Entry 8SEA (electron microscopy, 3.40 A resolution); this record covers chains A and D of the 4 polymer chains in the assembly.

== Chain A ==
Protein: Ubiquitin-like modifier-activating enzyme 7
From: Homo sapiens
UniProt: P41226 (UBA7_HUMAN); residues 1-1012 here = UniProt positions 1-1012
Chain sequence (1012 residues; row label = number of the first residue in the row):
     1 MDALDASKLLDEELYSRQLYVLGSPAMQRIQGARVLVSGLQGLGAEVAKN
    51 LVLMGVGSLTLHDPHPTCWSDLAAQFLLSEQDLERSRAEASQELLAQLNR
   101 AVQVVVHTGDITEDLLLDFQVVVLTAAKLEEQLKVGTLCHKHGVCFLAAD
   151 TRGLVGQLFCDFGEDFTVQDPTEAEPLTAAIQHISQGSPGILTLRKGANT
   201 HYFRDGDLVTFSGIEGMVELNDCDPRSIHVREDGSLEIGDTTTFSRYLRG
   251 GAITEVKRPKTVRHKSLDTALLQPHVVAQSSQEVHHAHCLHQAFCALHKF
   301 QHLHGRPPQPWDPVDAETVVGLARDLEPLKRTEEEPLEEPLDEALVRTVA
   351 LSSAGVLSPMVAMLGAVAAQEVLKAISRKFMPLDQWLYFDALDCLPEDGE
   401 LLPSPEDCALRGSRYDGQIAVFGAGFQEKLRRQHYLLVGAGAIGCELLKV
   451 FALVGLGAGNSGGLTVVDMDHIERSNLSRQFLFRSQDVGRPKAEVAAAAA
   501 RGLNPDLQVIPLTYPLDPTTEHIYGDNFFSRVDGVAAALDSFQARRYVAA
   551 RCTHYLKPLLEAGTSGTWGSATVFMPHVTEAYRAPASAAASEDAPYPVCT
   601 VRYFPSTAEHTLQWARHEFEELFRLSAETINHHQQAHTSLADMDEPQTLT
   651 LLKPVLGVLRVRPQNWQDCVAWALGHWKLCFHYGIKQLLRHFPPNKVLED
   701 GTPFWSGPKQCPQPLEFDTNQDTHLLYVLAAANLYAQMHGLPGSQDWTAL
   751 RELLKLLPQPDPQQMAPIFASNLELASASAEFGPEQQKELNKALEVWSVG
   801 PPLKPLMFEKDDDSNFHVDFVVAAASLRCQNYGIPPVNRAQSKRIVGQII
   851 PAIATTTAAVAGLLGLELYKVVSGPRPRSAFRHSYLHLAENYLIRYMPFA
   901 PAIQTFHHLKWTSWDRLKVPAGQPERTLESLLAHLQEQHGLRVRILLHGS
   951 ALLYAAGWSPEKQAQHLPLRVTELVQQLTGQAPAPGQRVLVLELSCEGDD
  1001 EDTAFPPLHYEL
Unresolved in the structure: 1-20
Swiss-Prot annotation at these positions:
  - active site: Cys599 (Glycyl thioester intermediate)
  - modified residue: Ser266 (Phosphoserine)
  - natural variant: Glu397 to Leu1012 (deletion: Found in a small consanguineous family with learning disability; uncertain significance)
Ligand contacts: adenosine monophosphate (AMP): Val438, Gly439, Ala440, Gly441, Ala442, Ile443, Val467, Asp468, Met469, Asp470, Asn476, Lys492, Pro515, Leu516, Ala538, Leu539, Asp540, Ala544
From the paper describing this entry:
  - catalytic residues: Cys599 (citing earlier work)
  - catalytic residues: Arg479 (by similarity / conservation)
  - mutagenesis - D468R: decreased catalytic activity on ISG15
  - specificity-determining residues: Ile894, Tyr896, Phe899 (by similarity / conservation)
  - mutagenesis - R602D, H691D, D999R/E1001K: decreased catalytic activity with Ubiquitin/ISG15-conjugating enzyme E2 L6
  - specificity-determining residues: Ser995, Asp999 (proposed by the authors, not directly observed)
  - mutagenesis - K492A: decreased catalytic activity with Ubiquitin-like protein ISG15 (chain D)

== Chain D ==
Protein: Ubiquitin-like protein ISG15
From: Homo sapiens
UniProt: P05161 (ISG15_HUMAN); residues 1-157 here = UniProt positions 1-157
Chain sequence (157 residues; row label = number of the first residue in the row):
     1 MGWDLTVKMLAGNEFQVSLSSSMSVSELKAQITQKIGVHAFQQRLAVHPS
    51 GVALQDRVPLASQGLGPGSTVLLVVDKSDEPLSILVRNNKGRSSTYEVRL
   101 TQTVAHLKQQVSGLEGVQDDLFWLTFEGKPLEDQLPLGEYGLKPLSTVFM
   151 NLRLRGG
Unresolved in the structure: 1-81
Differences from the reference sequence: engineered mutation Ser78 (Cys in P05161)
Swiss-Prot annotation at these positions:
  - region: Arg153 to Gly157 (Involved in the ligation of specific target proteins)
  - motif: Leu152 to Gly157 (LRLRGG)
  - site: Arg153 (Interacts with activating enzyme)
  - cross-link: Gly157 (Glycyl lysine isopeptide (Gly-Lys) (interchain with K-? in acceptor proteins))
  - mutagenesis: Arg44 (R44A: Does not affect ISG15 signaling, interaction with ITGAL or activation of SRC family tyrosine kinases), Ser83 (S83A: Does not affect ISG15 signaling, interaction with ITGAL or activation of SRC family tyrosine kinases), Tyr96 (Y96L: Reduces ISG15 signaling. Strongly reduces ISG15 signaling and abolishes interaction with ITGAL and activation of SRC family tyrosine kinases; when associated with D-102), Arg99 (R99A: Strongly reduces ISG15 signaling and abolishes interaction with ITGAL), Thr101 (T101A: Strongly reduces ISG15 signaling and abolishes interaction with ITGAL and activation of SRC family tyrosine kinases), Gln102 (Q102D: Reduces ISG15 signaling. Strongly reduces ISG15 signaling and abolishes interaction with ITGAL and activation of SRC family tyrosine kinases; when associated with L-96), Thr103 (T103A: Strongly reduces ISG15 signaling and abolishes interaction with ITGAL)
From the paper describing this entry:
  - mutagenesis - N89A, N89A/T125A/N151A, R92E, Q118A/D120K/R153D, T125A, N151A: decreased catalytic activity with Ubiquitin-like modifier-activating enzyme 7 (chain A)
  - specificity-determining residues: Trp123, Pro130 (by similarity / conservation)

== Chain A / chain D interface ==
Pairs across the interface - 21 pairs, chain A then chain D:
  Tyr514(A) - Glu127(D)
  Tyr514(A) - Lys143(D)
  Pro515(A) - Glu127(D)
  Thr519(A) - Arg87(D)
  Thr519(A) - Thr147(D)
  Thr520(A) - Glu127(D)
  His522(A) - Lys143(D)
  His522(A) - Leu145(D)  hydrogen bond (side chain-backbone)
  His522(A) - Thr147(D)
  Ile523(A) - Lys143(D)
  Tyr596(A) - Arg155(D)  hydrogen bond (backbone-side chain)
  Pro597(A) - Arg155(D)
  Val598(A) - Arg155(D)
  His617(A) - Arg155(D)  hydrogen bond
  Arg624(A) - Trp123(D)
  Leu625(A) - Leu154(D)  hydrophobic
  Glu628(A) - Asp120(D)
  His632(A) - Asp133(D)  salt bridge
  His633(A) - Asp120(D)  salt bridge
  Gln981(A) - Ser93(D)  hydrogen bond
  Gln981(A) - Thr95(D)  hydrogen bond
Interface residues without a listed pair, chain D (16 interface residues in all): Leu85, Ser94, Phe149, Gly157

== Overview ==
Chain A and chain D each contribute 16 residues to their interface; the contacts include 5 hydrogen bonds and
2 salt bridges. Polar pairs include His632(A)-Asp133(D), His633(A)-Asp120(D) and His522(A)-Leu145(D). From the
paper: catalytic residues Cys599(A) and Arg479(A); N89A, N89A/T125A/N151A and R92E of chain D, among others,
reduce catalytic activity with Ubiquitin-like modifier-activating enzyme 7 (chain A); 11 substitutions were
tested in all.
Here chain A is Ubiquitin-like modifier-activating enzyme 7 and chain D is Ubiquitin-like protein ISG15, both
from Homo sapiens. Entry 8SEA (Cryo-EM structure of a double loaded human UBA7-UBE2L6-ISG15 thioester mimetic
complex (Form 1)) was determined by electron microscopy together with 8SE9, 8SEB and 8SV8 from the same study.
